Entry 8J5Y (electron microscopy, 3.07 A resolution); this record covers chains D and B of the 4 polymer chains in the assembly.

# Chain D
Protein: LAS1 isoform 1
Organism: Saccharomyces cerevisiae
UniProtKB: A0A8H4C0L4 (A0A8H4C0L4_YEASX); numbering as in UniProt (aligned over 1-502)
Amino-acid sequence (502 residues; numbered 1 to 502; the number before each row is that of its first residue):
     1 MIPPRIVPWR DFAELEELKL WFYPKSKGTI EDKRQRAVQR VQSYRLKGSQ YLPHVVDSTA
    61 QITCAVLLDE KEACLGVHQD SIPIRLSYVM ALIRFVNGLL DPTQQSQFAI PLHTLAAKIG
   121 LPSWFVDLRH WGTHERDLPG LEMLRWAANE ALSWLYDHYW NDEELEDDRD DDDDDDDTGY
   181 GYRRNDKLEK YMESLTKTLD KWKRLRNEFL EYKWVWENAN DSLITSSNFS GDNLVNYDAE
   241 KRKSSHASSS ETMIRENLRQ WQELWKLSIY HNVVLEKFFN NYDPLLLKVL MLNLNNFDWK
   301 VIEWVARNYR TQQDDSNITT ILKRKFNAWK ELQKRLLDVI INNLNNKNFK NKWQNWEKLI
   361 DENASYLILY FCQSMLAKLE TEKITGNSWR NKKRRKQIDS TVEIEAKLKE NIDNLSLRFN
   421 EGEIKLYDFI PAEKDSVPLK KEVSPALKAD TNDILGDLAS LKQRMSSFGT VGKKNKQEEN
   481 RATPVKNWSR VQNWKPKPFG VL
Not modelled in the structure: 1, 168-502
Reported in the primary citation:
  - catalytic residues: R129, H130, H134

# Chain B
Protein: Polynucleotide 5'-hydroxyl-kinase GRC3
Organism: Saccharomyces cerevisiae
UniProtKB: A0A8H4BWT6 (A0A8H4BWT6_YEASX); residues 1-632 here = UniProt positions 1-632
Amino-acid sequence (632 residues; row label = number of the first residue in the row):
     1 MVIDSKQDLP QYTKDSGSES DSDSSNNFIV ESPSIPSSKS ATVVLNSEEY EDDEGDDLNG
    61 LDAELIDNIT YEGDEDETMF VGLKEKQKLH LSGVFRLQVV KGGIVYNNVH YNASREILTF
   121 WHPLSQSIPT IDFSHFAGWQ DTFFMPRNNR FKIRDEEFKS FPCVLRVFNS NHTGLLEAGH
   181 LYRDVNYLWK PKEPYFPLNE RTTYHLLHES DRIQSLSVPG YWSTPLEKLY LSHKNAAYDT
   241 RIMVIGGKNS GKSTFLRLLL EKFTQDIRDS TTSQEELVYL DLDPGQPEYS LPDSISLNKI
   301 LSSPISLGQH LCQGSNFQTL LQFYAGSSSP QDEPTSYLNC ADKLIDHLEE QAFFGTSLLN
   361 LPGWIKGFGM QILNHIIRKY KPTHLLFLET ANSKRHLDEL TIPQSFSTSL RDAYAPEVVR
   421 VPAHSLNHTL SSRFHASQLR TFKILALFHK ITQFDYDFAP LLKSAPLQIS YGKGKSGIKG
   481 IQFPMEFQDL NPQDIKSALE GTVIGIYTYS GEDSLEVKSL NTFPILQSCT SSSKNFITLG
   541 LIHSIDTSQQ IMNIYVPPCH TQILDKQPED AQWIIVRNKT ETPFCDFLPS PRTITWDDNI
   601 QIPFATFERR KKLEHVWKVR KNVMRRGQFM KR
Not modelled in the structure: 1-64, 140-164, 302, 619-632

# Interface between chain D and chain B
Residue-residue contacts - 77 pairs, chain D then chain B:
  I2(D) - R609(B)
  P4(D) - F584(B)
  P4(D) - L588(B)  hydrophobic
  P4(D) - T606(B)
  P4(D) - F607(B)  hydrophobic
  R5(D) - A605(B)
  R5(D) - T606(B)  hydrogen bond (backbone-backbone)
  R5(D) - E608(B)
  R5(D) - R610(B)
  R5(D) - E614(B)  salt bridge
  I6(D) - F584(B)  hydrophobic
  I6(D) - F587(B)  hydrophobic
  I6(D) - L588(B)  hydrophobic
  I6(D) - F604(B)
  V7(D) - F604(B)  hydrogen bond (backbone-backbone)
  V7(D) - T606(B)
  P8(D) - F604(B)
  W9(D) - F604(B)
  R10(D) - E500(B)  salt bridge
  R10(D) - P603(B)
  R10(D) - F604(B)  hydrogen bond (backbone-backbone)
  F12(D) - T606(B)
  F12(D) - E608(B)
  E14(D) - S497(B)
  R36(D) - N491(B)
  R36(D) - Q493(B)  hydrogen bond
  R36(D) - D494(B)  salt bridge
  Q39(D) - L490(B)
  Q39(D) - N491(B)
  Q39(D) - D494(B)
  R40(D) - D494(B)  salt bridge
  Q42(D) - F487(B)
  S43(D) - L490(B)
  S43(D) - D494(B)
  R45(D) - F487(B)
  L46(D) - F483(B)  hydrophobic
  L46(D) - F487(B)  hydrophobic
  L46(D) - L490(B)  hydrophobic
  L46(D) - A498(B)  hydrophobic
  L46(D) - R577(B)  hydrogen bond (backbone-side chain)
  K47(D) - S497(B)  hydrogen bond (side chain-backbone)
  K47(D) - A498(B)
  K47(D) - E500(B)  hydrogen bond (side chain-backbone)
  K47(D) - T502(B)
  K47(D) - R577(B)
  K47(D) - F604(B)
  Q50(D) - E581(B)
  Q50(D) - V616(B)
  Y51(D) - E581(B)  hydrogen bond
  Y51(D) - T582(B)
  L52(D) - V616(B)
  P53(D) - E614(B)
  H54(D) - H615(B)  hydrogen bond (backbone-backbone)
  H54(D) - W617(B)
  V55(D) - L613(B)
  R94(D) - W617(B)
  N97(D) - W617(B)
  G98(D) - H615(B)  hydrogen bond (backbone-side chain)
  G98(D) - W617(B)
  L99(D) - L613(B)  hydrophobic
  L99(D) - H615(B)
  Q104(D) - K618(B)
  Q105(D) - H615(B)
  Q105(D) - K618(B)
  I119(D) - K612(B)
  W154(D) - L613(B)  hydrophobic
  Y159(D) - K611(B)  hydrogen bond (backbone-side chain)
  Y159(D) - E614(B)  hydrogen bond
  D162(D) - K611(B)
  E164(D) - K611(B)
  E164(D) - K612(B)  hydrogen bond (backbone-backbone)
  L165(D) - R609(B)
  L165(D) - R610(B)
  L165(D) - K611(B)
  D167(D) - R610(B)  salt bridge
  D167(D) - K611(B)
  D167(D) - K612(B)
Other interface residues (no listed pair), chain D (40 interface residues in all): D101, P102, E166
Other interface residues (no listed pair), chain B (36 interface residues in all): P484, E486, K496, I602

# Summary
40 residues of chain D face 36 of chain B across their interface; the contacts include 13 hydrogen bonds and 5
salt bridges. Among the polar pairs are R5(D)-E614(B), R10(D)-E500(B) and R36(D)-D494(B). From the paper:
catalytic residues R129(D), H130(D) and H134(D).
Here chain D is LAS1 isoform 1 and chain B is Polynucleotide 5'-hydroxyl-kinase GRC3, both from Saccharomyces
cerevisiae. Entry 8J5Y (Structural and mechanistic insight into ribosomal ITS2 RNA processing by
nuclease-kinase machinery) was determined by electron microscopy, deposited together with 8J60, 7Y16, 7Y17 and
7Y18.
